3BUF - chain A; structure by X-ray diffraction, 2.30 A resolution.

== Chain A ==
Molecule: Beta-secretase 1
Source organism: Homo sapiens
Notes: EC 3.4.23.46; fragment: protease domain
UniProt: P56817 (BACE1_HUMAN); residues -15 to 393 here correspond to UniProt positions 46-454 (UniProt number = residue number + 61)
Amino-acid sequence (409 residues; each row starts with the number of its first residue; numbers below 1 keep their minus sign (Glu-15 is residue -15)):
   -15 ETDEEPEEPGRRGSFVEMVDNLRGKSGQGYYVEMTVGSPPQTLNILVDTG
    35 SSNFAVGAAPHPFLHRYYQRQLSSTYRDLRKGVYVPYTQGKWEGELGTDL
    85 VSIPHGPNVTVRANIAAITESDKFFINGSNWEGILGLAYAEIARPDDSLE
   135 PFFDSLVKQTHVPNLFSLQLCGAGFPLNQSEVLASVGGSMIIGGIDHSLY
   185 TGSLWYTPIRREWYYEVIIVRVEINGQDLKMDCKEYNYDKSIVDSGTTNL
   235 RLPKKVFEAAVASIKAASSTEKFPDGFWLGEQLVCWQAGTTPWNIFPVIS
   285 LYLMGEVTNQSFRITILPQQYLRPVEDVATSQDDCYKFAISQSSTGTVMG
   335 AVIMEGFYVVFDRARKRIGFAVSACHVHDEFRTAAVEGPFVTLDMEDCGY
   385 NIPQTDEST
Disordered / not traced: -15 to -5, 157-168, 254-256, 273-276, 310-317, 361-365, 387-393
Disulfide bonds: Cys155-Cys359, Cys217-Cys382, Cys269-Cys319
Differences from the reference sequence: engineered mutation Ala246 (Lys307 in P56817)
Small-molecule neighbours: AEG (4-[(2R)-2-aminopropyl]phenol): Leu30, Asp32, Ser35, Tyr71, Lys107, Phe108, Ile110, Trp115, Ile118, Gly230
Swiss-Prot annotation at these positions:
  - active site: Asp32, Asp228
  - modified residue (N6-acetyllysine): Lys65, Lys214, Lys218, Lys224, Lys238, Lys239
  - glycosylation (N-linked (GlcNAc...) asparagine): Asn92, Asn111, Asn162, Asn293

== In short ==
Bound to chain A: compound AEG. UniProt lists active-site residues Asp32 and Asp228.
Chain A is Beta-secretase 1 (Homo sapiens); the structure, BACE-1 complexed with compound 2, was determined by
X-ray diffraction (same publication as 3BRA, 3BUG and 3BUH).
